7V9J - chains K and J of the 26 polymer chains in the assembly; structure by electron microscopy, 8.00 A resolution (low resolution: residue-level contacts below are approximate; hydrogen-bond / salt-bridge calls are withheld).

[Chain K]
Protein: Histone H3.1
Source organism: Homo sapiens
UniProtKB: P68431 (H31_HUMAN); residues 0-135 here correspond to UniProt positions 1-136 (UniProt number = residue number + 1)
Chain sequence (136 residues; numbered 0 to 135; the number before each row is that of its first residue; numbering starts at 0):
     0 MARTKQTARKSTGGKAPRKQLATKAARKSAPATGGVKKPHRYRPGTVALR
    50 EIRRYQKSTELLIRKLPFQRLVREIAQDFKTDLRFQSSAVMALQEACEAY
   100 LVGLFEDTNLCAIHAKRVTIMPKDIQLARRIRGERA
Not modelled in the structure: 0-35
Curated features (UniProtKB/Swiss-Prot):
  - modified residue: Arg2 (Asymmetric dimethylarginine), Thr3 (Phosphothreonine), Lys4 (Allysine), Gln5 (5-glutamyl dopamine), Thr6 (Phosphothreonine), Arg8 (Citrulline), Lys9 (N6,N6,N6-trimethyllysine), Ser10 (ADP-ribosylserine), Thr11 (Phosphothreonine), Lys14 (N6-(2-hydroxyisobutyryl)lysine), Arg17 (Asymmetric dimethylarginine), Lys18 (N6-(2-hydroxyisobutyryl)lysine), Lys23 (N6-(2-hydroxyisobutyryl)lysine), Arg26 (Citrulline), Lys27 (N6,N6,N6-trimethyllysine), Ser28 (ADP-ribosylserine), Lys36 (N6,N6,N6-trimethyllysine), Lys37 (N6-methyllysine), Tyr41 (Phosphotyrosine), Lys56 (N6,N6,N6-trimethyllysine) and 8 more in UniProt
  - lipidation: Lys18 (N6-decanoyllysine)

[Chain J]
Molecule: 408-nt DNA strand
Source organism: Homo sapiens
Sequence (408 nucleotides; each row starts with the number of its first residue):
     1 CCCTAACCCTAACCCTAACCCTAACCCTAACCCTAACCCTAACCCTAACC
    51 CTAACCCTAACCCTAACCCTAACCCTAACCCTAACCCTAACCCTAACCCT
   101 AACCCTAACCCTAACCCTAACCCTAACCCTAACCCTAACCCTAACCCTAA
   151 CCCTAACCCTAACCCTAACCCTAACCCTAACCCTAACCCTAACCCTAACC
   201 CTAACCCTAACCCTAACCCTAACCCTAACCCTAACCCTAACCCTAACCCT
   251 AACCCTAACCCTAACCCTAACCCTAACCCTAACCCTAACCCTAACCCTAA
   301 CCCTAACCCTAACCCTAACCCTAACCCTAACCCTAACCCTAACCCTAACC
   351 CTAACCCTAACCCTAACCCTAACCCTAACCCTAACCCTAACCCTAACCCT
   401 AACCCTAA
Not modelled in the structure: 400-408

[Interface between chain K and chain J]
Residue-residue contacts (26):
  Lys37(K) - DC1(J)
  Pro38(K) - DC1(J)
  Pro38(K) - DC2(J)
  His39(K) - DC1(J)
  Tyr41(K) - DC2(J)
  Arg42(K) - DA78(J)
  Pro43(K) - DA77(J)
  Pro43(K) - DA78(J)
  Gly44(K) - DA77(J)
  Gly44(K) - DA78(J)
  Thr45(K) - DA78(J)
  Val46(K) - DA78(J)
  Val46(K) - DC79(J)
  Ala47(K) - DA78(J)
  Arg49(K) - DC3(J)
  Arg49(K) - DT4(J)
  Arg53(K) - DT4(J)
  Lys56(K) - DA5(J)
  Arg63(K) - DC87(J)
  Lys64(K) - DC87(J)
  Leu65(K) - DC86(J)
  Leu65(K) - DC87(J)
  Pro66(K) - DC86(J)
  Arg69(K) - DC86(J)
  Arg83(K) - DA95(J)
  Arg83(K) - DA96(J)
Interface residues without a listed pair, chain K (21 interface residues in all): Glu50, Thr118
Interface residues without a listed pair, chain J (14 interface residues in all): DT76, DC85

[In short]
The interface between chain K and chain J involves 21 residues on one side and 14 on the other.
Chain K is Histone H3.1 and chain J is a 408-nt DNA strand, both from Homo sapiens; the structure, Telomeric
trinucleosome, was determined by electron microscopy, deposited together with 7V90, 7V96, 7V9C, 7V9K, 7V9S and
7VA4.
